PDB entry 4BTT | X-ray diffraction, 2.59 A resolution | chains E and F

Chain E:
Molecule: Coagulation factor X light chain
Organism: Homo sapiens
Notes: EC 3.4.21.6; fragment: light chain, residues 84-179
Reference sequence: P00742 (FA10_HUMAN); the construct lacks a stretch of the UniProt sequence, so the offset changes along the chain: -41 to 0 = UniProt 84-125; 1-51 = UniProt 129-179
Amino-acid sequence (96 residues; each row starts with the number of its first residue; a row labelled like 1A-1C holds insertion residues (1A, then the next letters in order); numbers below 1 keep their minus sign (Tyr-41 is residue -41)):
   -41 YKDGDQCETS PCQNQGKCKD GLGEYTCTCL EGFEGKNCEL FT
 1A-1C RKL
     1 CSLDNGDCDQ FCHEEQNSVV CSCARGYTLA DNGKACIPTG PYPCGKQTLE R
Disordered / not traced: -41 to 0, 1A
UniProt features mapped onto this chain:
  - modified residue: Asp-22 (3R: -3-hydroxyaspartate)
Cystine bridges: Cys1-Cys12, Cys8-Cys21, Cys23-Cys36

Chain F:
Molecule: Coagulation factor X
Organism: Homo sapiens
Notes: EC 3.4.21.6; fragment: heavy chain, residues 235-488
Reference sequence: P00742 (FA10_HUMAN); the construct lacks a stretch of the UniProt sequence and is renumbered around it, so the offset changes along the chain: 16-61 = UniProt 235-280; 62-124 = UniProt 282-344; 125-131 = UniProt 346-352; 132-145 = UniProt 355-368; 4 more segments
Amino-acid sequence (254 residues; row label = number of the first residue in the row; note: 2 numbers in that range are skipped by the numbering (no residue carries them; nothing is unmodelled there); a row labelled like 131A-131B holds insertion residues (131A, then the next letters in order)):
    16 IVGGQECKDG ECPWQALLIN EENEGFCGGT ILSEFYILTA AHCLYQ
   61A A
    62 KRFKVRVGDR NTEQEEGGEA VHEVEVVIKH NRFTKETYDF DIAVLRLKTP ITFRMNVAPA
   122 CLP
  124A E
   125 RDWAEST
131A-131B LM
   132 TQKTGIVSGF GRTH
   147 EKGRQSTRLK MLEVPYVDRN SCKLSSSFII TQNMFCAGY
185A-185B DT
   186 KQEDACQGDS GGPHVTRFKD TYFVTGIVSW GE
   219 GCARK
  223A G
   224 KYGIYTKVTA FLKWIDRSMK TRGLPKAKSH APEVITSSPL K
Disordered / not traced: 246-264
UniProt features mapped onto this chain:
  - region: Ser252 to Ser261 (O-glycosylated at one site)
  - active site (Charge relay system): His57, Asp102, Ser195
Cystine bridges: Cys22-Cys27, Cys42-Cys58, Cys168-Cys182, Cys191-Cys220
Metal / ion sites: Ca2+: Asp70, Asn72, Gln75, Glu80
Residues lining bound ligands: VYR (N-[(S)-1-[5-(5-Chloro-thiophen-2-yl)-isoxazol-3-ylmethyl]-2-(4-methoxy-piperidin-1-yl)-2-oxo-ethyl]-2-ethyl-3-(3-oxo-morpholin-4-yl)-benzenesulfonamide): His57, Gln61, Glu97, Thr98, Tyr99, Phe174, Asp189, Ala190, Cys191, Gln192, Val213, Ser214, Trp215, Gly216, Glu217, Gly219, Cys220, Gly226, Ile227, Tyr228

Chain E / chain F interface:
Pairs across the interface (41):
  Asn5(E) - Trp127(F)  hydrogen bond
  Asn5(E) - Thr131(F)
  Asn5(E) - Phe203(F)
  Cys8(E) - Lys204(F)
  Asp9(E) - Phe203(F)
  Asp9(E) - Lys204(F)
  Gln10(E) - Trp127(F)  hydrogen bond (backbone-side chain)
  Gln10(E) - Phe208(F)
  Phe11(E) - Leu123(F)
  Phe11(E) - Pro124(F)  hydrophobic
  Phe11(E) - Glu124A(F)
  Phe11(E) - Trp127(F)  hydrophobic
  Phe11(E) - Phe208(F)  hydrophobic
  Cys12(E) - Trp127(F)
  Ser22(E) - Glu124A(F)  hydrogen bond
  Ala24(E) - Cys122(F)  hydrophobic
  Tyr42(E) - Phe114(F)
  Tyr42(E) - Arg115(F)
  Cys44(E) - Pro120(F)
  Cys44(E) - Ala121(F)
  Cys44(E) - Cys122(F)  disulfide
  Cys44(E) - Thr206(F)
  Gly45(E) - Trp29(F)
  Gly45(E) - Pro120(F)  hydrogen bond (backbone-backbone)
  Gly45(E) - Ala121(F)
  Gly45(E) - Cys122(F)
  Gly45(E) - Asp205(F)
  Gly45(E) - Thr206(F)
  Gly45(E) - Tyr207(F)  hydrogen bond (backbone-backbone)
  Lys46(E) - Trp29(F)
  Lys46(E) - Asp205(F)
  Lys46(E) - Thr206(F)
  Gln47(E) - Gly25(F)
  Gln47(E) - Glu26(F)  hydrogen bond (side chain-backbone)
  Gln47(E) - Tyr207(F)  hydrogen bond
  Thr48(E) - Asp24(F)
  Thr48(E) - Gly25(F)  hydrogen bond (backbone-backbone)
  Thr48(E) - Arg115(F)
  Thr48(E) - Met116(F)  hydrogen bond (side chain-backbone)
  Leu49(E) - Met116(F)
  Glu50(E) - Met116(F)
Also at the interface, not in a pair above, chain E (21 interface residues in all): His13, Arg25, Tyr27, Pro43, Arg51
Also at the interface, not in a pair above, chain F (25 interface residues in all): Pro28, Asn117, Ala119, Asp239
Inter-chain disulfides: Cys44(E)-Cys122(F)

Overview:
21 residues of chain E and 25 residues of chain F are in contact; the contacts include 1 disulfide bond and 9
hydrogen bonds. Polar contacts include Asn5(E)-Trp127(F), Gln10(E)-Trp127(F) and Ser22(E)-Glu124A(F). Chain F
binds compound VYR. UniProt lists 3 active-site residues on chain F.
Chain E is Coagulation factor X light chain and chain F is Coagulation factor X, both from Homo sapiens; the
structure, factor Xa in complex with the dual thrombin-FXa inhibitor 31, was determined by X-ray diffraction
(same publication as 4LXB, 4LOY, 4BTI and 4BTU).
